Entry 6JQB (X-ray diffraction, 1.10 A resolution); this record covers chain A.

# Chain A
Molecule: Glucan 1,4-alpha-maltotetraohydrolase
Organism: Pelomonas saccharophila
Notes: EC 3.2.1.60
UniProtKB: P22963 (AMT4_PELSC); residues 1-530 here correspond to UniProt positions 22-551 (UniProt number = residue number + 21)
Amino-acid sequence (530 residues; row label = number of the first residue in the row):
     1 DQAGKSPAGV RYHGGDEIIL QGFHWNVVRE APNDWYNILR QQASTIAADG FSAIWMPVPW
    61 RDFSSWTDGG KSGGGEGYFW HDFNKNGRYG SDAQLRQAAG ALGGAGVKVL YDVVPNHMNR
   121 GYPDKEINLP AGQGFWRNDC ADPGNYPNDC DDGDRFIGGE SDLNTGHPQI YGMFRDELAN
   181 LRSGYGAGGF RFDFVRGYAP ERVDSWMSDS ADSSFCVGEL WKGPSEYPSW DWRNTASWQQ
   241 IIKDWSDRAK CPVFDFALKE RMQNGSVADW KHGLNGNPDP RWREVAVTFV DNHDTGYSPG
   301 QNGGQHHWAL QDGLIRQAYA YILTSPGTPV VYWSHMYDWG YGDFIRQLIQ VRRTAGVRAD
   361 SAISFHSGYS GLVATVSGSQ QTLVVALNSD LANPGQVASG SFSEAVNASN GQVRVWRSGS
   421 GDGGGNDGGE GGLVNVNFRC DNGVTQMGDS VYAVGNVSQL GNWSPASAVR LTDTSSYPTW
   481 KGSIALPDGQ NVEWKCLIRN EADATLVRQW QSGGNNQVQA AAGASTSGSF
Disordered / not traced: 68-70, 419-530
Disulfides: Cys-140/Cys-150, Cys-216/Cys-251
Curated features (UniProtKB/Swiss-Prot):
  - active site: Asp-193 (Nucleophile), Glu-219 (Proton donor)
  - binding site (Ca(2+)): Asp-1, Gln-2, His-13, Asp-16, Glu-17, Asn-116, Asp-151, Asp-154, Asp-162, Gly-197
  - binding site (substrate): Tyr-78, Phe-79, His-117, Phe-156 to Glu-160, Arg-191, His-293, Gln-305
  - site: Asp-294 (Transition state stabilizer)

# In short
UniProt lists active-site residues Asp-193 and Glu-219, 10 Ca2+-binding residues and 11 substrate-binding
residues.
Chain A is Glucan 1,4-alpha-maltotetraohydrolase (Pelomonas saccharophila); the structure, The structure of
maltooligosaccharide-forming amylase from Pseudomonas saccharophila STB07 with pseudo-maltoheptaose, was
determined by X-ray diffraction together with 6IWK from the same study.
